2P63 - chains C and D of the 4 polymer chains in the assembly; structure by X-ray diffraction, 2.67 A resolution.

[Chain C (and D)]
Protein: Cell division control protein 4
Source organism: Saccharomyces cerevisiae
Notes: fragment: D Domain; chain D of this document is another copy of the same molecule, construct and numbering; everything in this record applies to it too
Reference sequence: P07834 (CDC4_YEAST); numbering as in UniProt (aligned over 222-273)
Sequence (56 residues; numbered 218 to 273; the number before each row is that of its first residue):
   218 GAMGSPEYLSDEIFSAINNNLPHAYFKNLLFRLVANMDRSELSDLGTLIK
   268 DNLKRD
Not modelled in the structure: 218-220 (chain D: 218-222)
Differences from the reference sequence: cloning artifact (218-221); modified residue (254)
Modified positions: Mse220 (selenomethionine); Mse254 (selenomethionine; parent Met)
From the paper describing this entry:
  - mutagenesis - L250E/V251E: decreased catalytic activity on Sic1

[How chain C and chain D interact]
Contacting residue pairs (56; chain C residue first):
  P223(C) with A241(D)
  E224(C) with A241(D); K244(D), salt bridge
  Y225(C) with A241(D); R249(D)
  L226(C) with P239(D), hydrophobic; Y242(D); R249(D), hydrogen bond (backbone-side chain)
  D228(C) with R249(D), salt bridge
  F231(C) with Y242(D), hydrophobic; L246(D), hydrophobic; R249(D)
  I234(C) with L238(D), hydrophobic; P239(D), hydrophobic; Y242(D), hydrophobic
  N235(C) with Y242(D), hydrogen bond
  L238(C) with Y242(D)
  P239(C) with I234(D), hydrophobic
  A241(C) with E224(D); L226(D)
  Y242(C) with L226(D), hydrophobic; F231(D), hydrophobic; I234(D), hydrophobic; N235(D), hydrogen bond; L238(D); Y242(D)
  K244(C) with P223(D); E224(D)
  N245(C) with E224(D), hydrogen bond (side chain-backbone); Y225(D); L226(D), hydrogen bond (side chain-backbone)
  L246(C) with F231(D), hydrophobic; L250(D), hydrophobic
  F248(C) with L265(D), hydrophobic
  R249(C) with Y225(D), hydrogen bond; L226(D), hydrogen bond (side chain-backbone); S227(D); D228(D), salt bridge; F231(D)
  L250(C) with L247(D), hydrophobic
  Mse254(C) with L247(D), hydrophobic
  R256(C) with L270(D)
  L259(C) with I266(D); L270(D), hydrophobic
  S260(C) with L270(D)
  L262(C) with V251(D), hydrophobic; I266(D), hydrophobic
  L265(C) with F248(D), hydrophobic
  I266(C) with L259(D); L262(D), hydrophobic; I266(D), hydrophobic
  N269(C) with F248(D); V251(D)
  L270(C) with R256(D), hydrogen bond (backbone-side chain)
  R272(C) with F248(D)
  D273(C) with R256(D)
Also at the interface, not in a pair above, chain C (34 interface residues in all): S222, S227, F243, L247, V251
Also at the interface, not in a pair above, chain D (32 interface residues in all): H240, F243, A252, N253, G263, N269

[Overview]
The interface between chain C and chain D involves 34 residues on one side and 32 on the other; the contacts
include 8 hydrogen bonds and 3 salt bridges. Polar pairs include E224(C)-K244(D), D228(C)-R249(D) and
L226(C)-R249(D). The paper reports that L250E/V251E of chain C reduce catalytic activity on Sic1.
Both chains are Cell division control protein 4 (Saccharomyces cerevisiae). Entry 2P63 (Suprafacial
orientation of the SCFCdc4 dimer accommodates multiple geometries for substrate ubiquitination) was determined
by X-ray diffraction (same publication as 2P64).
